PDB entry 3VR3 | X-ray diffraction, 3.40 A resolution | chains C and F of the 6 polymer chains in the assembly

[Chain C]
Molecule: V-type sodium ATPase catalytic subunit A
Organism: Enterococcus hirae
Notes: EC 3.6.3.15
Reference sequence: Q08636 (NTPA_ENTHR); numbering as in UniProt (aligned over 1-593)
Chain sequence (600 residues; row label = number of the first residue in the row; numbers below 1 keep their minus sign (Gly-6 is residue -6)):
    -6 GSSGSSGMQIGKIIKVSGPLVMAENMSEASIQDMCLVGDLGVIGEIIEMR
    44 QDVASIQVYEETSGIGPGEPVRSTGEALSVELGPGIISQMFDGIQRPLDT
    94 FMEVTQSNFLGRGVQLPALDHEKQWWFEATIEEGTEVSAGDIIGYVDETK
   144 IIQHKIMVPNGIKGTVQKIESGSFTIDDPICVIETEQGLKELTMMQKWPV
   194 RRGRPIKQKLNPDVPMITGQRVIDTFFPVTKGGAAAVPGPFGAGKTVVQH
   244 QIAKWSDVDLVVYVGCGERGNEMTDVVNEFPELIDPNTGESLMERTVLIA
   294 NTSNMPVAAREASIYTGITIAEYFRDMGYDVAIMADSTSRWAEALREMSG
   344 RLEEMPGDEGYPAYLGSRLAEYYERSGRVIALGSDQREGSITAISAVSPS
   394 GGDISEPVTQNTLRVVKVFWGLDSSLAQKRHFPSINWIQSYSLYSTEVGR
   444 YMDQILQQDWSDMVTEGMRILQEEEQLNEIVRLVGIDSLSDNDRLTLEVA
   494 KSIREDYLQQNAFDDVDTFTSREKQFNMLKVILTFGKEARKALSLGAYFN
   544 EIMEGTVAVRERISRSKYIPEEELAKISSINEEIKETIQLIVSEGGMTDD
Unresolved in the structure: -6 to 0, 585-593
Differences from the reference sequence: expression tag (-6 to 0)
Modified residues: Mse1, Mse15, Mse19, Mse27, Mse42, Mse83, Mse95, Mse150, Mse187, Mse188, Mse209, Mse266, Mse286, Mse298, Mse320, Mse327, Mse341, Mse348, Mse445, Mse456, Mse461, Mse521, Mse546 (selenomethionine; parent Met); Mse590 (selenomethionine)
Ion coordination: Mg2+: Thr239 (together with AMP-PNP)
Small-molecule neighbours: AMP-PNP: Pro233, Phe234, Gly235, Ala236, Gly237, Lys238, Thr239, Val240, Glu261, Arg262, Glu265, Asp329, Ser391, Phe425, Pro426, Gln503, Asn504, Ala505, Phe506
UniProt features mapped onto this chain:
  - binding site (ATP): Gly232 to Thr239
What the authors report for this chain:
  - binding site for AMP-PNP: Lys238, Thr239, Arg262
  - catalytic residues: Glu261 (citing earlier work)

[Chain F]
Molecule: V-type sodium ATPase subunit B
Organism: Enterococcus hirae
Notes: EC 3.6.3.15
Reference sequence: Q08637 (NTPB_ENTHR); numbering as in UniProt (aligned over 1-458)
Chain sequence (465 residues; row label = number of the first residue in the row; numbers below 1 keep their minus sign (Gly-6 is residue -6)):
    -6 GSSGSSGMIKEYRTIKEVVGPLMAVEKVSGVKYEELIEVRMQNGEIRRGQ
    44 VLEVQEDKAMVQIFEGTSGINLKNSSVRFLGHPLQLGVSEDMIGRVFDGL
    94 GRPKDNGPEILPEKYLDINGEVINPIARDYPDEFIQTGISAIDHLNTLVR
   144 GQKLPVFSGSGLPHKELAAQIARQATVLDSSDDFAVVFAAIGITFEEAEF
   194 FMEDFRQTGAIDRSVMFMNLANDPAIERIATPRMALTAAEYLAYEKGMHV
   244 LVIMTDMTNYAEALREISAARREVPGRRGYPGYLYTNLATLFERAGRIRG
   294 LKGSVTQIPILTMPEDDKTHPIPDLTGYITEGQIILTRELYKSGIQPPID
   344 VLPSLSRLKDKGTGAGKTREDHAATMNQLFAAYAQGKQAKELAVVLGESA
   394 LSDIDKIYAKFAERFENEYVNQGFYTNRTITETLDLGWELLAMLPRTELK
   444 RIKDDLLDKYLPEGK
Unresolved in the structure: -6 to 3, 455-458
Differences from the reference sequence: expression tag (-6 to 0)
Modified residues: Mse1 (selenomethionine); Mse16, Mse34, Mse53, Mse85, Mse195, Mse209, Mse211, Mse227, Mse241, Mse247, Mse250, Mse306, Mse369, Mse436 (selenomethionine; parent Met)
Small-molecule neighbours: AMP-PNP: Gly320, Tyr321, Leu348, Arg350, Lys352
What the authors report for this chain:
  - binding site for AMP-PNP: Arg350

[Chain C / chain F interface]
Contacting residue pairs (105; chain C residue first):
  Ile7(C) with Gln48(F); Glu49(F), hydrogen bond (backbone-backbone)
  Lys8(C) with Glu46(F); Val47(F); Gln48(F)
  Val9(C) with Tyr26(F), hydrophobic; Glu46(F); Val47(F), hydrogen bond (backbone-backbone)
  Ser10(C) with Glu46(F), hydrogen bond
  Gly11(C) with Tyr26(F)
  Asp32(C) with Lys25(F), salt bridge
  Thr55(C) with Tyr26(F)
  Ser56(C) with Tyr26(F); Glu27(F), hydrogen bond
  Gly57(C) with Lys25(F); Tyr26(F), hydrogen bond (backbone-backbone)
  Ile58(C) with Lys25(F); Tyr26(F), hydrogen bond (backbone-backbone)
  Gly59(C) with Val24(F); Lys25(F)
  Pro60(C) with Val24(F); Val47(F); Glu49(F)
  Glu62(C) with Lys25(F), salt bridge
  Mse83(C) with Pro118(F)
  Leu91(C) with Asn117(F), hydrogen bond (backbone-side chain); Pro118(F); Ile119(F), hydrophobic
  Asp92(C) with Ile119(F)
  Phe94(C) with Asn117(F)
  Mse95(C) with Asn117(F); Ile119(F), hydrophobic; Ala120(F)
  Asn101(C) with Ile116(F); Asn117(F), hydrogen bond (backbone-backbone); Ala120(F); Ile291(F); Leu294(F)
  Phe102(C) with Glu114(F); Val115(F); Ile116(F), hydrophobic; Ile291(F), hydrophobic
  Leu103(C) with Glu114(F); Val115(F), hydrogen bond (backbone-backbone); Ile116(F); Asn117(F)
  Gly104(C) with Glu114(F)
  Gly232(C) with Tyr321(F), hydrogen bond (backbone-side chain)
  Pro233(C) with Tyr321(F)
  Phe234(C) with Asp317(F); Gly320(F); Tyr321(F); Gln326(F)
  Gly235(C) with Arg350(F)
  Lys238(C) with Tyr321(F)
  Gly260(C) with Tyr278(F), hydrogen bond (backbone-side chain)
  Glu261(C) with Tyr278(F), hydrogen bond
  Arg262(C) with Glu286(F); Gly320(F); Tyr321(F), hydrogen bond (side chain-backbone); Ile322(F), hydrogen bond (side chain-backbone); Thr323(F); Arg350(F)
  Gly263(C) with Glu286(F), hydrogen bond (backbone-side chain)
  Asn264(C) with Arg121(F); Tyr123(F); Pro124(F); Lys146(F); Glu324(F)
  Thr267(C) with Pro118(F), hydrogen bond (side chain-backbone); Arg121(F)
  Asp268(C) with Tyr123(F)
  Asn271(C) with Tyr123(F); Arg292(F), hydrogen bond
  Thr295(C) with Val115(F)
  Ser296(C) with Tyr278(F); Thr279(F); Ala282(F); Glu286(F)
  Asn297(C) with Val115(F); Ala282(F); Thr283(F); Glu286(F)
  Mse298(C) with Val115(F), hydrophobic
  Val300(C) with Thr279(F)
  Arg303(C) with Tyr278(F); Thr279(F), hydrogen bond
  Arg333(C) with Tyr278(F), hydrogen bond; Tyr321(F)
  Glu336(C) with Tyr278(F)
  Arg339(C) with Gly275(F), hydrogen bond (side chain-backbone)
  Glu340(C) with Gly275(F); Tyr276(F)
  Gly343(C) with Val267(F)
  Ser391(C) with Tyr321(F)
  Pro392(C) with Tyr321(F), hydrogen bond (backbone-side chain)
  Ser393(C) with Arg270(F); Asp317(F)
  Gly394(C) with Asp317(F), hydrogen bond (backbone-side chain)
  Gln421(C) with Leu345(F); Pro346(F)
  Arg423(C) with Leu348(F); Phe373(F)
  Arg475(C) with Glu384(F), salt bridge
  Glu554(C) with Lys443(F), salt bridge
Interface residues without a listed pair, chain C (59 interface residues in all): Glu17, Mse266, Glu272, Arg344, Val477
Interface residues without a listed pair, chain F (57 interface residues in all): Pro76, Phe150, Glu233, Tyr237, Glu266, Lys311, Thr312, Pro316, Ser347, Lys352, Lys354, Leu389

[Summary]
59 residues of chain C and 57 residues of chain F are in contact, with 22 hydrogen bonds and 4 salt bridges.
Among the polar pairs are Asp32(C)-Lys25(F), Glu62(C)-Lys25(F) and Arg475(C)-Glu384(F). The paper reports the
catalytic residue Glu261(C); a binding site for AMP-PNP at Lys238(C), Thr239(C) and Arg350(F) among others.
Here chain C is V-type sodium ATPase catalytic subunit A and chain F is V-type sodium ATPase subunit B, both
from Enterococcus hirae. Entry 3VR3 (Crystal structure of AMP-PNP bound A3B3 complex from Enterococcus hirae
V-ATPase [bA3B3]) was determined by X-ray diffraction, deposited together with 3VR2, 3VR4 and 3VR5.
